PDB entry 8XL7 | electron microscopy, 2.85 A resolution | chains G and K of the 12 polymer chains in the assembly

== Chain G (and K) ==
Molecule: Methylcrotonoyl-CoA carboxylase subunit alpha, mitochondrial
Source organism: Homo sapiens
Notes: EC 6.4.1.4; chain K of this document is another copy of the same molecule, construct and numbering; everything in this record applies to it too
Reference sequence: Q96RQ3 (MCCA_HUMAN); residue numbers follow UniProt; this construct covers 1-725
Sequence (725 residues; each row starts with the number of its first residue):
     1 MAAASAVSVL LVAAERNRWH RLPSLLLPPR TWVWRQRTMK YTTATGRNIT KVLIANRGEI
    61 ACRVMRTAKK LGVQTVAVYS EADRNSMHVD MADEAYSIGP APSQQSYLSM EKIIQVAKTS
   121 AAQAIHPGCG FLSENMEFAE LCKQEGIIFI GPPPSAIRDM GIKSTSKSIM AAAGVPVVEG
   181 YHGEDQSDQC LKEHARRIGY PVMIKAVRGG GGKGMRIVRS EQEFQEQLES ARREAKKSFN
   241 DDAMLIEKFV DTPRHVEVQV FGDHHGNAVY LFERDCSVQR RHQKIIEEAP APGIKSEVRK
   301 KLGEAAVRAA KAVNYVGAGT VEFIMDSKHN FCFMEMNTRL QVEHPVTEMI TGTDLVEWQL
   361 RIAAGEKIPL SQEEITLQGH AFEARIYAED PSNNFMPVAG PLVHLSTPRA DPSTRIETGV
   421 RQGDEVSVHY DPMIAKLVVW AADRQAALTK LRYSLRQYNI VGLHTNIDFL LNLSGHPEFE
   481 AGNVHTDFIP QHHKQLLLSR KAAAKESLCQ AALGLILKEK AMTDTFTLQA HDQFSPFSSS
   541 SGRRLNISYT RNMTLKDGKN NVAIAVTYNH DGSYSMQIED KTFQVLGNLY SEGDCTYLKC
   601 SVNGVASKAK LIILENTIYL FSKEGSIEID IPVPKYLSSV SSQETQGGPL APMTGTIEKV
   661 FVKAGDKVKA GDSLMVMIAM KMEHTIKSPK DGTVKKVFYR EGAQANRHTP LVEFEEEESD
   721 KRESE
Disordered / not traced: 1-48, 175-250, 641-647, 716-725
Covalent attachments: biotin (BTN) linked to K681

== How chain G and chain K interact ==
Residue-residue contacts (24; chain G residue first):
  K51(G) - E624(K)  salt bridge
  K69(G) - R409(K)  hydrogen bond (backbone-side chain)
  K70(G) - R409(K)
  K70(G) - K450(K)
  G72(G) - T449(K)
  G72(G) - Y453(K)
  Q74(G) - K623(K)
  Y79(G) - G604(K)  hydrogen bond (side chain-backbone)
  R84(G) - S601(K)
  D90(G) - K599(K)  salt bridge
  D90(G) - K608(K)  hydrogen bond (backbone-side chain)
  D93(G) - S607(K)
  D93(G) - K623(K)  salt bridge
  E94(G) - A606(K)
  E94(G) - E624(K)
  A95(G) - G604(K)
  A95(G) - V605(K)
  A95(G) - A606(K)  hydrogen bond (backbone-backbone)
  Y96(G) - G604(K)
  Y96(G) - V605(K)  hydrophobic
  S97(G) - G604(K)  hydrogen bond (backbone-backbone)
  R361(G) - A442(K)
  R361(G) - D443(K)  salt bridge
  E366(G) - D443(K)
Interface residues without a listed pair, chain G (17 interface residues in all): T50, L71
Interface residues without a listed pair, chain K (17 interface residues in all): A446, R456

== Summary ==
The chain G/chain K interface involves 17 residues from each chain, with 5 hydrogen bonds and 4 salt bridges.
Polar contacts include K51(G)-E624(K), D90(G)-K599(K) and D93(G)-K623(K). Covalently linked biotin: at
K681(G).
Chain G and chain K are both Methylcrotonoyl-CoA carboxylase subunit alpha, mitochondrial (Homo sapiens); the
structure, Structure of human 3-methylcrotonyl-CoA carboxylase in complex with acetyl-CoA (MCC-ACO), was
determined by electron microscopy, deposited together with 8XL3, 8XL4, 8XL5, 8XL6 and 8XL8.
